1NNU - chains B and D of the 4 polymer chains in the assembly; structure by X-ray diffraction, 2.50 A resolution.

Chain B:
Molecule: enoyl-acyl carrier reductase
From: Plasmodium falciparum
Notes: EC 1.3.1.9
UniProt: Q9BH77 (Q9BH77_PLAFA); residues 97-325 here = UniProt positions 97-325
Chain sequence (229 residues; numbered 97 to 325; the number before each row is that of its first residue):
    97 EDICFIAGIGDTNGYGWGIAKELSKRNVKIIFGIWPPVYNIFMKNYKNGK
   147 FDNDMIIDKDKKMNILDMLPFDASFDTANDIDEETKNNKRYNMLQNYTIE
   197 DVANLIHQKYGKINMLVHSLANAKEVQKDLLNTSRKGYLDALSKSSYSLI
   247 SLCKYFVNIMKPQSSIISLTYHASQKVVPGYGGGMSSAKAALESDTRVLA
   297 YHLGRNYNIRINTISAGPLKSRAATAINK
Ligand contacts:
  - NAD (nicotinamide-adenine-dinucleotide): G104, I105, G106, D107, G110, Y111, G112, W131, V134, F167, D168, A169, S170, S215, L216, A217, N218, K240, L265, T266, Y267, Y277, M281, K285, A312, G313, P314, L315, S317, A319, A320
  - TCT (6-(4-chloro-2-hydroxy-phenoxy)-naphthalen-2-ol): A217, N218, A219, V222, Y267, Y277, M281, K285, A319, A320, I323

Chain D:
Molecule: enoyl-acyl carrier reductase
From: Plasmodium falciparum
Notes: EC 1.3.1.9
UniProt: Q9BH77 (Q9BH77_PLAFA); residue numbers follow UniProt; this construct covers 366-425
Chain sequence (60 residues; numbered 366 to 425; the number before each row is that of its first residue):
   366 YTFIDYAIEYSEKYAPLRQKLLSTDIGSVASFLLSRESRAITGQTIYVDN
   416 GLNIMFLPDD

How chain B and chain D interact:
Residue-residue contacts (74):
  G110(B) with S388(D)
  Y111(B) with L386(D); S388(D); I391(D), hydrophobic
  G114(B) with S388(D); G392(D)
  I115(B) with G392(D)
  E118(B) with T389(D); G392(D); S393(D)
  L119(B) with S396(D)
  R122(B) with S393(D); S396(D), hydrogen bond; F397(D); S400(D)
  M211(B) with L399(D)
  V213(B) with L399(D), hydrophobic
  Q259(B) with R401(D), hydrogen bond
  S261(B) with L398(D), hydrogen bond (side chain-backbone); L399(D)
  I263(B) with A395(D), hydrophobic; L399(D), hydrophobic
  L265(B) with I391(D), hydrophobic
  H268(B) with Y412(D), hydrogen bond; N418(D)
  Q271(B) with Y412(D)
  V274(B) with F368(D), hydrophobic
  E289(B) with T410(D)
  T292(B) with G408(D)
  R293(B) with G408(D)
  A296(B) with T407(D); G408(D)
  R306(B) with L398(D), hydrogen bond (side chain-backbone); S400(D), hydrogen bond (side chain-backbone); S403(D), hydrogen bond (side chain-backbone); R404(D); I406(D), hydrogen bond (side chain-backbone); T407(D)
  I307(B) with T407(D), hydrogen bond (backbone-side chain); G408(D), hydrogen bond (backbone-backbone)
  N308(B) with L398(D); I406(D), hydrogen bond (side chain-backbone); T407(D); G408(D), hydrogen bond (side chain-backbone); Q409(D), hydrogen bond (side chain-backbone)
  T309(B) with Q409(D), hydrogen bond (backbone-backbone); T410(D); I411(D), hydrogen bond (backbone-backbone)
  I310(B) with A395(D), hydrophobic; L398(D), hydrophobic; I411(D); V413(D), hydrophobic
  S311(B) with T410(D); I411(D), hydrogen bond (backbone-backbone); Y412(D); V413(D), hydrogen bond (backbone-backbone)
  A312(B) with I391(D), hydrophobic; V413(D)
  G313(B) with L386(D); V413(D), hydrogen bond (backbone-backbone); D414(D)
  P314(B) with A372(D); I373(D), hydrophobic; L386(D)
  L315(B) with I369(D); L386(D); S388(D)
  K316(B) with I369(D); D370(D), salt bridge; I373(D)
  A320(B) with I369(D), hydrophobic
  I323(B) with F368(D)
  K325(B) with T367(D); F368(D), hydrogen bond (backbone-backbone)
Other interface residues (no listed pair), chain B (42 interface residues in all): C100, K117, L212, I262, T266, Y267, P275, I305
Other interface residues (no listed pair), chain D (34 interface residues in all): S376, L387, V394

Summary:
Chain B and chain D form an interface of 42 and 34 residues respectively, with 19 hydrogen bonds and 1 salt
bridge. Among the polar pairs are K316(B)-D370(D), R122(B)-S396(D) and Q259(B)-R401(D). Chain B binds NAD and
compound TCT.
Here chain B is enoyl-acyl carrier reductase and chain D is enoyl-acyl carrier reductase, both from Plasmodium
falciparum. Entry 1NNU (Crystal Structure Analysis of Plasmodium falciparum enoyl-acyl-carrier-protein
reductase with Triclosan Analog) was determined by X-ray diffraction together with 1NHG, 1NHW and 1VRW from
the same study.
